Entry 1S32 (X-ray diffraction, 2.05 A resolution); this record covers chains J and A of the 10 polymer chains in the assembly.

== Chain J ==
Molecule: palindromic alpha-satellite 146 bp DNA fragment
Sequence (146 nucleotides; numbered 147 to 292; the number before each row is that of its first residue):
   147 ATCAATATCC ACCTGCAGAT TCTACCAAAA GTGTATTTGG AAACTGCTCC ATCAAAAGGC
   207 ATGTTCAGCG GAATTCCGCT GAACATGCCT TTTGATGGAG CAGTTTCCAA ATACACTTTT
   267 GGTAGAATCT GCAGGTGGAT ATTGAT
Small-molecule neighbours: gamma-amino-butanoic acid / beta-alanine / 3-amino-(dimethylpropylamine) / IMT / 2-(2-carbamoylmethoxy-ethoxy)-acetamide / 4-amino-(1-methylpyrrole)-2-carboxylic acid: DA175, DA176, DG177, DT178, DG179, DT180, DA181, DT182, DA259, DC260, DA261, DC262, DT263, DT264, DT265, DT266

== Chain A ==
Protein: Histone H3
Source organism: Xenopus laevis
UniProt: A0A310TTQ1 (A0A310TTQ1_XENLA); residues 401-535 here correspond to UniProt positions 2-136 (UniProt number = residue number - 399)
Sequence (135 residues; row label = number of the first residue in the row):
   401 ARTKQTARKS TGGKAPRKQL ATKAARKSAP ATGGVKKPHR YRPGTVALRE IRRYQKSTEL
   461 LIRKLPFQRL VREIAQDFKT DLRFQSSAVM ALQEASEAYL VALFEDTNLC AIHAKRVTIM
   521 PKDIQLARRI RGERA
Not modelled in the structure: 401-437

== How chain J and chain A interact ==
Residue-residue contacts (29; chain J residue first):
  DA151(J) with His439(A), phosphate contact
  DT152(J) with His439(A), phosphate contact; Tyr441(A), hydrogen bond to the sugar
  DA153(J) with Tyr441(A), sugar contact; Arg449(A), phosphate contact
  DT154(J) with Arg449(A), phosphate contact
  DA228(J) with Pro443(A), phosphate contact; Gly444(A), hydrogen bond to the phosphate
  DA229(J) with Arg440(A), hydrogen bond to the base; Tyr441(A), sugar contact; Arg442(A), sugar contact; Pro443(A), sugar contact; Gly444(A), hydrogen bond to the phosphate; Thr445(A), hydrogen bond to the phosphate; Val446(A), hydrogen bond to the phosphate; Ala447(A), hydrogen bond to the phosphate
  DC230(J) with His439(A), salt bridge to the phosphate; Arg440(A), hydrogen bond to the sugar; Tyr441(A), hydrogen bond to the phosphate; Val446(A), phosphate contact
  DT237(J) with Arg463(A), hydrogen bond to the sugar; Leu465(A), phosphate contact; Pro466(A), phosphate contact; Arg469(A), salt bridge to the phosphate
  DT238(J) with Arg463(A), phosphate contact; Lys464(A), hydrogen bond to the phosphate; Leu465(A), hydrogen bond to the phosphate
  DA245(J) with Arg483(A), phosphate contact
  DG246(J) with Arg483(A), phosphate contact
Also at the interface, not in a pair above, chain J (12 interface residues in all): DA248
Also at the interface, not in a pair above, chain A (18 interface residues in all): Asp481, Gln485

== In short ==
The interface between chain J and chain A involves 12 residues on one side and 18 on the other; the contacts
include 12 hydrogen bonds and 2 salt bridges. Polar contacts include DA229(J)-Arg440(A), DT152(J)-Tyr441(A)
and DC230(J)-Arg440(A).
Chain J is palindromic alpha-satellite 146 bp DNA fragment and chain A is Histone H3 (Xenopus laevis); the
structure, Molecular Recognition of the Nucleosomal 'Supergroove', was determined by X-ray diffraction.
